PDB entry 7AZL | X-ray diffraction, 2.42 A resolution | chains D and H of the 4 polymer chains in the assembly

Chain D:
Protein: Beta sliding clamp
Source organism: Escherichia coli 2-427-07_S4_C3
Reference sequence: A0A073FMV0 (A0A073FMV0_ECOLX); numbering as in UniProt (aligned over 1-366)
Amino-acid sequence (386 residues; numbered -19 to 366; the number before each row is that of its first residue; numbers below 1 keep their minus sign (Met-19 is residue -19)):
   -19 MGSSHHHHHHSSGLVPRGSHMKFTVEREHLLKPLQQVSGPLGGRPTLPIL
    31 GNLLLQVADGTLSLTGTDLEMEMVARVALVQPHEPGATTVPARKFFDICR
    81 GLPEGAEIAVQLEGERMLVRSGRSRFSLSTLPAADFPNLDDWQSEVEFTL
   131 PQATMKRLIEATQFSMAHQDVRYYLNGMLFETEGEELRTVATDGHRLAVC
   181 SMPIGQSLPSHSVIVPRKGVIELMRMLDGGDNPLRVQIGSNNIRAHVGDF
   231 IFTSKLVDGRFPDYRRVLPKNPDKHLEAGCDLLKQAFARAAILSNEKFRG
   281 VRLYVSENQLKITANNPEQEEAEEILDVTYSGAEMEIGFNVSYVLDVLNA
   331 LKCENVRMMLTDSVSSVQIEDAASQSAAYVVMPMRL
Not modelled in the structure: -19 to -1, 21-24, 208-211
Differences from the reference sequence: initiating methionine (-19); expression tag (-18 to 0)

Chain H:
Protein: Peptide 38
Amino-acid sequence (6 residues; each row starts with the number of its first residue):
   402 XQAXLX
Modified positions: SJW (3-pyridin-3-ylpropanal) at position 402, SOQ (N-methyl-L-aspartic acid) at position 405, ZCL (3,4-dichloro-L-phenylalanine) at position 407; Ala404 (2-amino-3-cyclohexyl-propionic acid; ALC)

How chain D and chain H interact:
Pairs across the interface - 29 pairs, chain D then chain H:
  Arg152(D) with ZCL_407(H)
  Leu155(D) with ZCL_407(H)
  Thr172(D) with Leu406(H); ZCL_407(H)
  Gly174(D) with SOQ_405(H); Leu406(H), hydrogen bond (backbone-backbone); ZCL_407(H)
  His175(D) with Gln403(H); SOQ_405(H); Leu406(H)
  Arg176(D) with Leu406(H)
  Leu177(D) with Leu406(H), hydrophobic
  Pro242(D) with ZCL_407(H)
  Val247(D) with Leu406(H); ZCL_407(H)
  Asn320(D) with Gln403(H)
  Tyr323(D) with Gln403(H)
  Val344(D) with Ala404(H)
  Val360(D) with Leu406(H), hydrophobic
  Met362(D) with Gln403(H), hydrogen bond (backbone-side chain); Ala404(H); SOQ_405(H); Leu406(H)
  Pro363(D) with Gln403(H); Ala404(H), hydrogen bond (backbone-backbone)
  Met364(D) with SJW_402(H); Gln403(H)
  Arg365(D) with SJW_402(H), hydrogen bond (backbone-backbone); Ala404(H)

Summary:
The interface between chain D and chain H involves 17 residues on one side and 6 on the other, with 4 hydrogen
bonds. Polar contacts include Met362(D)-Gln403(H), Gly174(D)-Leu406(H) and Pro363(D)-Ala404(H).
Here chain D is Beta sliding clamp (Escherichia coli 2-427-07_S4_C3) and chain H is Peptide 38. Entry 7AZL
(DNA polymerase sliding clamp from Escherichia coli with peptide 38 bound) was determined by X-ray
diffraction, deposited together with 7AZ5, 7AZ6, 7AZ8, 7AZC, 7AZD, 7AZE and 3 further entries.
